PDB entry 4ZF3 | X-ray diffraction, 1.90 A resolution | chain A

[Chain A]
Molecule: Green fluorescent protein
Source organism: Aequorea victoria
UniProtKB: P42212 (GFP_AEQVI); the construct has insertions or renumbered stretches relative to UniProt, so the offset changes along the chain: 1-15 = UniProt 51-65; 18-187 = UniProt 68-237; 197-243 = UniProt 4-50
Sequence (252 residues; numbered -10 to 243; 2 numbers in that range are skipped by the numbering (no residue carries them; nothing is unmodelled there); the number before each row is that of its first residue; numbers below 1 keep their minus sign (Met-10 is residue -10)):
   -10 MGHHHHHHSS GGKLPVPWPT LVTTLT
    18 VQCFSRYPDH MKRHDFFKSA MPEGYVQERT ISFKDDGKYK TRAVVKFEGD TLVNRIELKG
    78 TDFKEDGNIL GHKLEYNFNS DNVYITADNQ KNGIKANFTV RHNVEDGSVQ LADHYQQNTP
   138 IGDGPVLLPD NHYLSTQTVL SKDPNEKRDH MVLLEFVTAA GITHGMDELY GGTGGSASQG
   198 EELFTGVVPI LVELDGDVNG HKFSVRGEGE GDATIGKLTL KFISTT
Unresolved in the structure: -10 to 0, 107-109, 139-142, 180-194, 242-243
Covalently attached groups: covalent link Thr15-Val18
Modified positions: Thr15 (chromophore; CRO)
Sequence notes: initiating methionine (-10); expression tag (-9 to 0); engineered mutation Leu14 (Phe64 in P42212), Arg30 (Gln80 in P42212), Ser49 (Phe99 in P42212), Lys55 (Asn105 in P42212), Val61 (Glu111 in P42212), Thr78 (Ile128 in P42212), Phe95 (Tyr145 in P42212), Asp98 (His148 in P42212), Thr103 (Met153 in P42212), Asn106 (Lys156 in P42212), Ala113 (Val163 in P42212), Thr116 (Lys166 in P42212), Val117 (Ile167 in P42212), Val121 (Ile171 in P42212), Thr155 (Ser205 in P42212), Val156 (Ala206 in P42212), Arg223 (Ser30 in P42212), Ile232 (Tyr39 in P42212), Ser241 (Cys48 in P42212); chromophore (15); linker (186-196)

[Summary]
Chain A is Green fluorescent protein (Aequorea victoria); the structure, Crystal structure of Green
Fluorescent Protein (GFP); S65T, H148D; circular permutant ( 50-51), was determined by X-ray diffraction (same
publication as 4ZF4 and 4ZF5).
